1ZIU - chain A; structure by X-ray diffraction, 2.00 A resolution.

== Chain A ==
Name: Maltose-binding periplasmic protein
Organism: Escherichia coli
UniProt: P02928 (MALE_ECOLI); residues 1-370 here correspond to UniProt positions 27-396 (UniProt number = residue number + 26)
Chain sequence (370 residues; row label = number of the first residue in the row):
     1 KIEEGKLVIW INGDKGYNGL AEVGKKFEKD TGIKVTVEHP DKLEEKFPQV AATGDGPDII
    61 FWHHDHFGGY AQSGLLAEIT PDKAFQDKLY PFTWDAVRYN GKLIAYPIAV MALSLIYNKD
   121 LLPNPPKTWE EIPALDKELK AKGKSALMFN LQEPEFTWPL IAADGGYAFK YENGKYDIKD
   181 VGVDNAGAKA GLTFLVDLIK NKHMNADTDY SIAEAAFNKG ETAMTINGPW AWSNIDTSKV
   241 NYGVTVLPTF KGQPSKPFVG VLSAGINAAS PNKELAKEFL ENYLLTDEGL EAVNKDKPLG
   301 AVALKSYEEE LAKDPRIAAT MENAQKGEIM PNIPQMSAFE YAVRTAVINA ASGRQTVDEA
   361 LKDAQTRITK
Differences from the reference sequence: engineered mutation His63 (Ala89 in P02928), His66 (Arg92 in P02928), Met111 (Glu137 in P02928), Glu155 (Tyr181 in P02928), Glu340 (Trp366 in P02928)
Bound ions: Ni2+ site 1 near His39 (its only coordinating residue here); Ni2+ site 2: His63, His66

== Overview ==
His63 and His66 form the Ni2+ site 2.
Chain A is Maltose-binding periplasmic protein (Escherichia coli); the structure, Crystal Structure of
nickel-bound engineered Maltose Binding Protein, was determined by X-ray diffraction together with 1ZJL, 1ZKB
and 1ZMG from the same study.
